PDB entry 3IYD | electron microscopy, 19.80 A resolution (very low resolution: no residue pairs are listed; an interface is given only as per-side residue counts) | chains C and D of the 10 polymer chains in the assembly

Chain C:
Name: DNA-directed RNA polymerase subunit beta
Organism: Escherichia coli
Notes: EC 2.7.7.6
UniProtKB: P0A8V2 (RPOB_ECOLI); numbering as in UniProt (aligned over 1-1342)
Chain sequence (1342 residues; numbered 1 to 1342; the number before each row is that of its first residue):
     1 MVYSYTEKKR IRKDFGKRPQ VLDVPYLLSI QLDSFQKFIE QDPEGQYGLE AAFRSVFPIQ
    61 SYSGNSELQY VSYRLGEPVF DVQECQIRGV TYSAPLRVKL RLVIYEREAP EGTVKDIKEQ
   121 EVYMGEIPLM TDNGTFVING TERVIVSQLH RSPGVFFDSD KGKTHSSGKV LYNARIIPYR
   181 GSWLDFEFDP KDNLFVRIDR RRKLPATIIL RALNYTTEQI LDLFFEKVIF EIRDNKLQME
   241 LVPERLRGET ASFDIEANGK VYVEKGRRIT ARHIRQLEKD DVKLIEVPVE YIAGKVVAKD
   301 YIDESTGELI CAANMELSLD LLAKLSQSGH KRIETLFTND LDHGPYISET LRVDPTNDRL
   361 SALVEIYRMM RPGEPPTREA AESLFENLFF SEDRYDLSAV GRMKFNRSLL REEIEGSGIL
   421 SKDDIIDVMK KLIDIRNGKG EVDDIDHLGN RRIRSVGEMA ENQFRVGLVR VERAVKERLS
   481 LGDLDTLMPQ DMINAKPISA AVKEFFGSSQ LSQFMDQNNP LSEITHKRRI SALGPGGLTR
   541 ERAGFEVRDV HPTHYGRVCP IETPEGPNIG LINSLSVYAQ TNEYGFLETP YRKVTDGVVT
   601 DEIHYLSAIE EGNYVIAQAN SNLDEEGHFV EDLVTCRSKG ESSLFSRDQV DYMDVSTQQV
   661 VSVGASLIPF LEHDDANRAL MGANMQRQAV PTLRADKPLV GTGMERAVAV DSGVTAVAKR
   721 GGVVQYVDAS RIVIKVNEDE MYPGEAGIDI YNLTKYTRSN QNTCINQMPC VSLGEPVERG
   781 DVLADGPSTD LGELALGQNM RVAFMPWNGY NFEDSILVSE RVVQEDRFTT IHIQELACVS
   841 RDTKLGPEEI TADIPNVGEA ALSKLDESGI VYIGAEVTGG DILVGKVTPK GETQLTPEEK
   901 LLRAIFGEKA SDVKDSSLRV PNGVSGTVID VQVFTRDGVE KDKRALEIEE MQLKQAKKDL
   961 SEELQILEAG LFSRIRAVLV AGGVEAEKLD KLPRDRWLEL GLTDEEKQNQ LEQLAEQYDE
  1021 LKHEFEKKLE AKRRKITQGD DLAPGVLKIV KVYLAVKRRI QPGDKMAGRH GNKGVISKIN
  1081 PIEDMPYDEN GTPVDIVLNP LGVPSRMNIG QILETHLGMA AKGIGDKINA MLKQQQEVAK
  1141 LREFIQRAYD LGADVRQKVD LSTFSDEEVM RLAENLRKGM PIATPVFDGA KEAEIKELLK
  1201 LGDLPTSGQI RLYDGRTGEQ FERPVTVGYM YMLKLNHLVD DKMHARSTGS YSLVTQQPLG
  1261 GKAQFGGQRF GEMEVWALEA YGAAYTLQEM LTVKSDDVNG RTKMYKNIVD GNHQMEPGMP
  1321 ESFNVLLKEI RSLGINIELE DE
Not modelled in the structure: 1-9, 229-319, 943-1041, 1126-1179
Curated features (UniProtKB/Swiss-Prot):
  - modified residue (N6-acetyllysine): K1022, K1200
  - mutagenesis: I561 (I561S: Resistant to antibiotics salinamide A and B), I569 (I569S: Resistant to antibiotics salinamide A and B), A665 (A665E: Resistant to antibiotics salinamide A and B), D675 (D675A/G: Resistant to antibiotics salinamide A and B), N677 (N677H/K: Resistant to antibiotics salinamide A and B), L680 (L680M: Resistant to antibiotics salinamide A and B), E813 (E813K: Disrupts the enzyme's active center)

Chain D:
Name: DNA-directed RNA polymerase subunit beta
Notes: EC 2.7.7.6
UniProtKB: P0A8T7 (RPOC_ECOLI); residues 1-1407 here = UniProt positions 1-1407
Chain sequence (1413 residues; row label = number of the first residue in the row):
     1 MKDLLKFLKA QTKTEEFDAI KIALASPDMI RSWSFGEVKK PETINYRTFK PERDGLFCAR
    61 IFGPVKDYEC LCGKYKRLKH RGVICEKCGV EVTQTKVRRE RMGHIELASP TAHIWFLKSL
   121 PSRIGLLLDM PLRDIERVLY FESYVVIEGG MTNLERQQIL TEEQYLDALE EFGDEFDAKM
   181 GAEAIQALLK SMDLEQECEQ LREELNETNS ETKRKKLTKR IKLLEAFVQS GNKPEWMILT
   241 VLPVLPPDLR PLVPLDGGRF ATSDLNDLYR RVINRNNRLK RLLDLAAPDI IVRNEKRMLQ
   301 EAVDALLDNG RRGRAITGSN KRPLKSLADM IKGKQGRFRQ NLLGKRVDYS GRSVITVGPY
   361 LRLHQCGLPK KMALELFKPF IYGKLELRGL ATTIKAAKKM VEREEAVVWD ILDEVIREHP
   421 VLLNRAPTLH RLGIQAFEPV LIEGKAIQLH PLVCAAYNAD FDGDQMAVHV PLTLEAQLEA
   481 RALMMSTNNI LSPANGEPII VPSQDVVLGL YYMTRDCVNA KGEGMVLTGP KEAERLYRSG
   541 LASLHARVKV RITEYEKDAN GELVAKTSLK DTTVGRAILW MIVPKGLPYS IVNQALGKKA
   601 ISKMLNTCYR ILGLKPTVIF ADQIMYTGFA YAARSGASVG IDDMVIPEKK HEIISEAEAE
   661 VAEIQEQFQS GLVTAGERYN KVIDIWAAAN DRVSKAMMDN LQTETVINRD GQEEKQVSFN
   721 SIYMMADSGA RGSAAQIRQL AGMRGLMAKP DGSIIETPIT ANFREGLNVL QYFISTHGAR
   781 KGLADTALKT ANSGYLTRRL VDVAQDLVVT EDDCGTHEGI MMTPVIEGGD VKEPLRDRVL
   841 GRVTAEDVLK PGTADILVPR NTLLHEQWCD LLEENSVDAV KVRSVVSCDT DFGVCAHCYG
   901 RDLARGHIIN KGEAIGVIAA QSIGEPGTQL TMRTFHIGGA ASRAAAESSI QVKNKGSIKL
   961 SNVKSVVNSS GKLVITSRNT ELKLIDEFGR TKESYKVPYG AVLAKGDGEQ VAGGETVANW
  1021 DPHTMPVITE VSGFVRFTDM IDGQTITRQT DELTGLSSLV VLDSAERTAG GKDLRPALKI
  1081 VDAQGNDVLI PGTDMPAQYF LPGKAIVQLE DGVQISSGDT LARIPQESGG TKDITGGLPR
  1141 VADLFEARRP KEPAILAEIS GIVSFGKETK GKRRLVITPV DGSDPYEEMI PKWRQLNVFE
  1201 GERVERGDVI SDGPEAPHDI LRLRGVHAVT RYIVNEVQDV YRLQGVKIND KHIEVIVRQM
  1261 LRKATIVNAG SSDFLEGEQV EYSRVKIANR ELEANGKVGA TYSRDLLGIT KASLATESFI
  1321 SAASFQETTR VLTEAAVAGK RDELRGLKEN VIVGRLIPAG TGYAYHQDRM RRRAAGEAPA
  1381 APQVTAEDAS ASLAELLNAG LGGSDNEHHH HHH
Not modelled in the structure: 1-14, 1383-1413
Sequence notes: expression tag (1408-1413)
Curated features (UniProtKB/Swiss-Prot):
  - binding site (Zn(2+)): C70, C72, C85, C88, C814, C888, C895, C898
  - binding site (Mg(2+)): D460, D462, D464
  - modified residue: K983 (N6-acetyllysine)
  - mutagenesis: Q504 (Q504P: Resistant to antibiotics salinamide A and B), N690 (N690D: Resistant to antibiotics salinamide A and B), M697 (M697V: Resistant to antibiotics salinamide A and B), A735 (A735T: Resistant to antibiotics salinamide A and B), R738 (R738C/H/P/S: Resistant to antibiotics salinamide A and B), A748 (A748E: Resistant to antibiotics salinamide A and B), P758 (P758S/T: Resistant to antibiotics salinamide A and B), F763 (F763C: Resistant to antibiotics salinamide A and B), S775 (S775A: Resistant to antibiotics salinamide A and B), A779 (A779T/V: Resistant to antibiotics salinamide A and B), R780 (R780C: Resistant to antibiotics salinamide A and B), G782 (G782A/C: Resistant to antibiotics salinamide A and B), 1 further mutagenesis entry in UniProt

How chain C and chain D interact:
At this resolution (20 A) residue pairs are not listed: 156 residues of chain C and 160 of chain D lie at the interface.

In short:
Chain C and chain D form an interface of 156 and 160 residues respectively. UniProt lists 7 mutagenesis sites
on chain C; 8 Zn2+-binding residues, 3 Mg2+-binding residues and 13 mutagenesis sites on chain D.
Here chain C is DNA-directed RNA polymerase subunit beta (Escherichia coli) and chain D is DNA-directed RNA
polymerase subunit beta. Entry 3IYD (Three-dimensional EM structure of an intact activator-dependent
transcription initiation complex) was determined by electron microscopy.
